Entry 3H1I (X-ray diffraction, 3.53 A resolution); this record covers chains C and F of the 20 polymer chains in the assembly.

[Chain C]
Name: Cytochrome b
Organism: Gallus gallus
Notes: EC 1.10.2.2
UniProt: P18946 (CYB_CHICK); residue numbers follow UniProt; this construct covers 1-380
Amino-acid sequence (380 residues; numbered 1 to 380; the number before each row is that of its first residue):
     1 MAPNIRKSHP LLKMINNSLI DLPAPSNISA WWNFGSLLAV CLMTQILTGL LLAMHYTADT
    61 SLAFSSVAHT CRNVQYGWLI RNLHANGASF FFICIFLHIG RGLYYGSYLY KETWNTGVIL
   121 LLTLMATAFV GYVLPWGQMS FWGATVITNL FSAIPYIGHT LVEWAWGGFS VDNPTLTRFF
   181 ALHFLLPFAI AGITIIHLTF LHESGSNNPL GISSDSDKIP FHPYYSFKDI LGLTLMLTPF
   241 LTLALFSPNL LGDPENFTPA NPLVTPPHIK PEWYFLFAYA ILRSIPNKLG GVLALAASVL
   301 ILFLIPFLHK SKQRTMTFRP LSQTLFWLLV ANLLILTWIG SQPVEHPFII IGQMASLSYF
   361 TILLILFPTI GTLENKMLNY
Curated features (UniProtKB/Swiss-Prot):
  - binding site (heme b): H84, H98, H183, H197
  - binding site (a ubiquinone): H202
Bound ions: heme Fe site 1: H84, H183; heme Fe site 2: H98, H197
Ligand contacts:
  - antimycin (ANY; 2-methyl-butyric acid 3-(3-formylamino-2-hydroxy-benzoylamino)-8-heptyl-2,6-dimethyl-4,9-dioxo-[1,5]dioxonan-7-yl ester): I15, S18, L19, L22, I28, W32, N33, G35, S36, A39, L42, M43, A191, T194, I195, L198, H202, S206, F221, Y225, D229
  - heme (HEM), molecule 1: W32, N33, F34, G35, S36, L38, A39, F91, I95, H98, I99, R101, S107, Y108, Y110, T113, W114, G117, V118, L120, L121, I190, T194, H197, L198, L201, S206, N207
  - heme (HEM), molecule 2: L42, Q45, I46, G49, L50, L52, A53, Y56, V67, R81, H84, A85, A88, F91, L124, T127, A128, G131, Y132, L134, P135, F180, H183, F184, P187, F188, I190, Y274
  - diundecyl phosphatidyl choline (PLC): T44, Y76, L79, L83, L237, L241
  - stigmatellin a (SMA): L122, M125, A126, F129, V130, M139, G143, V146, I147, T148, F151, F179, L182, I269, K270, P271, E272, F275, A278, Y279, L282, L295

[Chain F]
Name: Ubiquinol-cytochrome C reductase complex 14 kDa protein
Organism: Gallus gallus
Notes: EC 1.10.2.2
Amino-acid sequence (110 residues; row label = number of the first residue in the row):
     1 AARATVAGGG RLMDRIRKWY YNAAGFNKYG LMRDDTLYED DDVKEALKRL PEDLYNERMF
    61 RIKRALDLSL KHRILPKEQW VKYEEDKPYL EPYLKEVIRE RLEREAWNKK
Unresolved in the structure: 1-9

[How chain C and chain F interact]
Pairs across the interface (42):
  S26(C) - L70(F)
  N27(C) - L66(F)
  N27(C) - S69(F)
  N27(C) - L70(F)
  L109(C) - Y38(F)  hydrophobic
  P209(C) - S69(F)
  L210(C) - A65(F)
  L210(C) - L66(F)  hydrophobic
  L210(C) - S69(F)
  I212(C) - D35(F)
  I212(C) - T36(F)
  S213(C) - E39(F)
  S213(C) - I62(F)
  S214(C) - L66(F)
  S216(C) - M59(F)
  S216(C) - I62(F)
  S216(C) - K63(F)  hydrogen bond (backbone-side chain)
  D217(C) - K63(F)  salt bridge
  D217(C) - L66(F)
  K312(C) - L37(F)
  K312(C) - Y38(F)  hydrogen bond (backbone-backbone)
  Q313(C) - T36(F)  hydrogen bond
  R314(C) - Y38(F)
  F318(C) - Y20(F)  hydrogen bond (backbone-side chain)
  F318(C) - A24(F)
  F318(C) - F26(F)  hydrophobic
  R319(C) - Y20(F)
  P320(C) - Y20(F)
  E374(C) - Y20(F)  hydrogen bond
  K376(C) - R17(F)
  M377(C) - I16(F)  hydrophobic
  M377(C) - R17(F)
  M377(C) - W19(F)  hydrophobic
  M377(C) - Y20(F)  hydrophobic
  L378(C) - Y20(F)  hydrophobic
  L378(C) - R33(F)  hydrogen bond (backbone-side chain)
  N379(C) - R17(F)  hydrogen bond
  N379(C) - R33(F)
  Y380(C) - R33(F)  hydrogen bond
  Y380(C) - D34(F)  hydrogen bond
  Y380(C) - L37(F)
  Y380(C) - E91(F)
Other interface residues (no listed pair), chain C (25 interface residues in all): G211, T317, L321
Other interface residues (no listed pair), chain F (25 interface residues in all): A23, Y29, L31, D67

[Overview]
Chain C and chain F each contribute 25 residues to their interface; the contacts include 9 hydrogen bonds and
1 salt bridge. Polar contacts include D217(C)-K63(F), S216(C)-K63(F) and Q313(C)-T36(F). Ligands of chain C:
heme, stigmatellin a, antimycin and diundecyl phosphatidyl choline.
Chain C is Cytochrome b and chain F is Ubiquinol-cytochrome C reductase complex 14 kDa protein, both from
Gallus gallus; the structure, Stigmatellin and antimycin bound cytochrome bc1 complex from chicken, was
determined by X-ray diffraction together with 3H1H and 3H1J from the same study.
